PDB entry 4A3B | X-ray diffraction, 3.50 A resolution | chains B and P of the 15 polymer chains in the assembly

== Chain B ==
Name: DNA-directed RNA polymerase II subunit RPB2
Source organism: Saccharomyces cerevisiae
Notes: EC 2.7.7.6
UniProtKB: P08518 (RPB2_YEAST); residue numbers follow UniProt; this construct covers 1-1224
Amino-acid sequence (1224 residues; row label = number of the first residue in the row):
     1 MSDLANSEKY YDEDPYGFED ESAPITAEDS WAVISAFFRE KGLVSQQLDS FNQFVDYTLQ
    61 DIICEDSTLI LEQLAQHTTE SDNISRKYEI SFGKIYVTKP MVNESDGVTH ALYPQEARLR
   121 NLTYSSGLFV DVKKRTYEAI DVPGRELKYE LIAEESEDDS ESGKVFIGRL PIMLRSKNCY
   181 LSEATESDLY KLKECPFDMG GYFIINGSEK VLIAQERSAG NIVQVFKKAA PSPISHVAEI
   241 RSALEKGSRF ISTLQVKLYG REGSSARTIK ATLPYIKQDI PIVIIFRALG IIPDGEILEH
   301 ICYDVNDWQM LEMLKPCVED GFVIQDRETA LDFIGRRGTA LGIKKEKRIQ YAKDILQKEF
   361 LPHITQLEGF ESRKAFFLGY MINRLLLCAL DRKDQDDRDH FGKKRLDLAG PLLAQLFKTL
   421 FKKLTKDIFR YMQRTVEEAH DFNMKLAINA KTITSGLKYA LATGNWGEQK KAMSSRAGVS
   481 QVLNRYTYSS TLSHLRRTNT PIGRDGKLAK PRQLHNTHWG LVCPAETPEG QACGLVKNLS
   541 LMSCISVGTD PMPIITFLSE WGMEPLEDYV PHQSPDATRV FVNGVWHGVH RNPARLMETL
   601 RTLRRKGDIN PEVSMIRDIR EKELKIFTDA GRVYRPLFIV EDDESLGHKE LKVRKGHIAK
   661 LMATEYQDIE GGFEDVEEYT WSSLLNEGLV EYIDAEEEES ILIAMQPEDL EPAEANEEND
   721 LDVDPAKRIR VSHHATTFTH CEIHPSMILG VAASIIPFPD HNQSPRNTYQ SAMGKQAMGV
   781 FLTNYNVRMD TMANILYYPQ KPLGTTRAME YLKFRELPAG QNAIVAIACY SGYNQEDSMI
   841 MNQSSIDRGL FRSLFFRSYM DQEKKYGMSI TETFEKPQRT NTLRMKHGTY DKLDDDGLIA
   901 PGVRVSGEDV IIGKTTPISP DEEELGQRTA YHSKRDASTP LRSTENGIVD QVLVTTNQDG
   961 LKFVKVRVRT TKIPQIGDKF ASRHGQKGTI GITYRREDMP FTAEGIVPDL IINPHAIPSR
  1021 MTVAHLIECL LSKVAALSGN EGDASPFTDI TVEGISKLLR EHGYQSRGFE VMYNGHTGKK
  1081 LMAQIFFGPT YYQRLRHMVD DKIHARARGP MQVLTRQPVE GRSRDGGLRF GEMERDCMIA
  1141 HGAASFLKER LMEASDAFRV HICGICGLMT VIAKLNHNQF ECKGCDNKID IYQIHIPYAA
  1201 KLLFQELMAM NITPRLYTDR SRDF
Disordered / not traced: 1-19, 71-89, 135-163, 438-445, 503-508, 669-677, 716-721, 920-932
Metal / ion sites: Zn2+: Cys1163, Cys1166, Cys1182, Cys1185

== Chain P ==
Molecule: 4-nt RNA strand
Sequence (4 nucleotides; row label = number of the first residue in the row):
     7 AGGA
Metal / ion sites: Mg2+: A10 (shared with 3 residues of chain A)

== Interface between chain B and chain P ==
Pairs across the interface - 12 pairs, chain B then chain P:
  Gly478(B) with A7(P), phosphate contact
  Gln481(B) with A7(P), hydrogen bond to the phosphate
  Asn484(B) with G8(P), hydrogen bond to the phosphate
  Arg497(B) with G8(P), salt bridge to the phosphate
  Ala772(B) with G9(P), phosphate contact
  Gln776(B) with G8(P), phosphate contact; G9(P), hydrogen bond to the phosphate
  Lys979(B) with G9(P), hydrogen bond to the phosphate; A10(P), salt bridge to the phosphate
  Lys987(B) with A10(P), phosphate contact
  His1097(B) with G9(P), sugar contact
  Lys1102(B) with G9(P), hydrogen bond to the sugar
Also at the interface, not in a pair above, chain B (11 interface residues in all): Tyr486

== Overview ==
The interface between chain B and chain P involves 11 residues on one side and 4 on the other, with 5 hydrogen
bonds and 2 salt bridges. Among the polar pairs are Lys1102(B)-G9(P), Gln481(B)-A7(P) and Asn484(B)-G8(P).
Cys1163(B), Cys1166(B), Cys1182(B) and Cys1185(B) form the Zn2+ site.
Chain B is DNA-directed RNA polymerase II subunit RPB2 (Saccharomyces cerevisiae) and chain P is a 4-nt RNA
strand; the structure, RNA Polymerase II initial transcribing complex with a 4nt DNA-RNA hybrid, was
determined by X-ray diffraction (same publication as 4A3C, 4A3D, 4A3E, 4A3F, 4A3G, 4A3I and 4 further
entries).
